PDB entry 5WG6 | X-ray diffraction, 3.90 A resolution | chains A and B

== Chain A ==
Molecule: Histone-lysine N-methyltransferase EZH2, Polycomb protein SUZ12 (E.C.2.1.1.43) chimera
From: Homo sapiens
Notes: EC 2.1.1.43
UniProtKB: chimeric construct of Q15910, Q15022: residues 2-195 from Q15910 (EZH2_HUMAN) positions 2-182 (offset varies); residues 196-420 from Q15910 (EZH2_HUMAN) positions 196-385 (offset varies); residues 421-2542 from Q15910 (EZH2_HUMAN) positions 421-746 (offset varies); residues 2543-2695 from Q15022 positions 543-695 (UniProt number = residue number - 2000)
Chain sequence (859 residues; row label = number of the first residue in the row; note: 1844 numbers in that range are skipped by the numbering (no residue carries them; nothing is unmodelled there); numbers below 1 keep their minus sign (Ser-7 is residue -7)):
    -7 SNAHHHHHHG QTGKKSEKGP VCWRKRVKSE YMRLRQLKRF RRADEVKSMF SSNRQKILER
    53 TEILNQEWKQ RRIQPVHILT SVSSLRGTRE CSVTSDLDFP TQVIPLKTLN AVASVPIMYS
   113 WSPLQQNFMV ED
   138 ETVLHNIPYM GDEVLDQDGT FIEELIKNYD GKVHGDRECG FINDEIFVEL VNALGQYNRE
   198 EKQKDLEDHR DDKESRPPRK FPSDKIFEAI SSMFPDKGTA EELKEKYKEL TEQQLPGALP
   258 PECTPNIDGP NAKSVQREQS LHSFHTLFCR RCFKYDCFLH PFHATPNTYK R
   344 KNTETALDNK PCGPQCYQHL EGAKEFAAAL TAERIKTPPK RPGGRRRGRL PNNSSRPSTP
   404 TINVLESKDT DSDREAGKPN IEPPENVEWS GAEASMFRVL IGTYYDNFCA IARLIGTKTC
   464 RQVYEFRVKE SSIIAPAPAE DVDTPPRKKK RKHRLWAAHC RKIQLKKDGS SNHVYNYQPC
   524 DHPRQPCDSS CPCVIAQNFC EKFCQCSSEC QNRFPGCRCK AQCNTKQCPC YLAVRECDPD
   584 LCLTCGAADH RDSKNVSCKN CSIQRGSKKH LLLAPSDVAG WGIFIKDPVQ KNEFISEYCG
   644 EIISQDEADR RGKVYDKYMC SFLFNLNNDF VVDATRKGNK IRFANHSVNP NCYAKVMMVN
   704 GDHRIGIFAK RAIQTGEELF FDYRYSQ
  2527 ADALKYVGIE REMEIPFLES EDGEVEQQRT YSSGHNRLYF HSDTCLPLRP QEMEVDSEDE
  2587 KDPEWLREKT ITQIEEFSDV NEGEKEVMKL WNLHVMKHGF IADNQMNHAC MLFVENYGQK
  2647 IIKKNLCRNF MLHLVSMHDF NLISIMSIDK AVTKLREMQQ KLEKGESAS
Not modelled in the structure: -7 to 30, 75-80, 138-260, 344-431, 473-516, 2527-2561, 2688-2695
Construct notes: expression tag (-7 to 1)
Curated features (UniProtKB/Swiss-Prot):
  - region: Lys39 to Val68 (Interaction with EED)
  - modified residue: Ser21 (Phosphoserine), Ser76 (Phosphoserine), Thr374 (Phosphothreonine), Thr380 (Phosphothreonine), Ser398 (Phosphoserine), Ser401 (Phosphoserine), Thr402 (Phosphothreonine), Thr487 (Phosphothreonine)
  - glycosylation: Ser75 (O-linked (GlcNAc) serine)
  - cross-link: Lys634 (Glycyl lysine isopeptide (Lys-Gly) (interchain with G-Cter in SUMO2))
Ion coordination: Zn2+ site 1: Cys286, Cys289, Cys294, His297; Zn2+ site 2: Cys452, Cys463; Zn2+ site 3: Cys523, Cys536, Cys543, Cys547; Zn2+ site 4: Cys523, His525, Cys530, Cys534; Zn2+ site 5: Cys530, Cys543, Cys549, Cys553; Zn2+ site 6: Cys560, Cys573, Cys580, Cys585; Zn2+ site 7: Cys560, Cys562, Cys566, Cys571; Zn2+ site 8: Cys566, Cys580, Cys588, Cys601
Residues lining bound ligands: A9G (1-[(2S)-butan-2-yl]-N-[(4,6-dimethyl-2-oxo-1,2-dihydropyridin-3-yl)methyl]-3-methyl-6-[6-(piperazin-1-yl)pyridin-3-yl]-1H-indole-4-carboxamide): Ile109, Met110, Tyr111, Gly623, Trp624, Val657, Tyr658, Tyr661, Cys663, Phe665, Thr678, Arg685, Phe686, Ala687, Asn688
From the paper describing this entry:
  - binding site for A9G: Ile109, Met110, Tyr111, Trp624, Tyr661 to Phe665
  - contacts within the chain: Cys663-Phe665
  - conformationally variable residues: Cys663

== Chain B ==
Molecule: Polycomb protein EED
From: Homo sapiens
UniProtKB: O75530 (EED_HUMAN); residue numbers follow UniProt; this construct covers 2-441
Chain sequence (442 residues; each row starts with the number of its first residue; numbering starts at 0):
     0 MSSEREVSTA PAGTDMPAAK KQKLSSDENS NPDLSGDEND DAVSIESGTN TERPDTPTNT
    60 PNAPGRKSWG KGKWKSKKCK YSFKCVNSLK EDHNQPLFGV QFNWHSKEGD PLVFATVGSN
   120 RVTLYECHSQ GEIRLLQSYV DADADENFYT CAWTYDSNTS HPLLAVAGSR GIIRIINPIT
   180 MQCIKHYVGH GNAINELKFH PRDPNLLLSV SKDHALRLWN IQTDTLVAIF GGVEGHRDEV
   240 LSADYDLLGE KIMSCGMDHS LKLWRINSKR MMNAIKESYD YNPNKTNRPF ISQKIHFPDF
   300 STRDIHRNYV DCVRWLGDLI LSKSCENAIV CWKPGKMEDD IDKIKPSESN VTILGRFDYS
   360 QCDIWYMRFS MDFWQKMLAL GNQVGKLYVW DLEVEDPHKA KCTTLTHHKC GAAIRQTSFS
   420 RDSSILIAVC DDASIWRWDR LR
Not modelled in the structure: 0-80, 395-399, 441
Construct notes: initiating methionine (0); expression tag (1)
Curated features (UniProtKB/Swiss-Prot):
  - modified residue: Ser2 (N-acetylserine), Ser34 (Phosphoserine), Thr55 (Phosphothreonine), Lys66 (N6,N6,N6-trimethyllysine), Lys197 (N6,N6,N6-trimethyllysine), Lys268 (N6,N6,N6-trimethyllysine), Lys284 (N6,N6,N6-trimethyllysine)
  - natural variant: Asn194 (N194S: In COGIS), Arg236 (R236G: In COGIS; R236T: In COGIS), His258 (H258Y: In COGIS), Arg302 (R302G: In COGIS; R302S: In COGIS)
  - mutagenesis: Phe97 (F97A: Abolishes binding to H3K27me3), Tyr148 (Y148A: Abolishes binding to H3K27me3), Ile193 (I193N: Impairs interaction with EZH2), Leu196 (L196P: Impairs interaction with EZH2), Ser300 to Thr301 (Impairs interaction with the matrix protein MA of HIV-1), His305 to Tyr308 (Impairs interaction with the matrix protein MA of HIV-1), Trp364 (W364A: Abolishes binding to H3K27me3; W364L: Abolishes binding to H3K27me3), Tyr365 (Y365A: Abolishes binding to H3K27me3)

== Chain A / chain B interface ==
Pairs across the interface (139; chain A residue first):
  Glu37(A) - Met336(B)
  Val38(A) - Leu353(B)  hydrophobic
  Met41(A) - Leu318(B)  hydrophobic
  Met41(A) - Lys332(B)
  Met41(A) - Met336(B)  hydrophobic
  Met41(A) - Leu353(B)  hydrophobic
  Asn45(A) - Leu315(B)  hydrogen bond (side chain-backbone)
  Asn45(A) - Asp317(B)  hydrogen bond (side chain-backbone)
  Asn45(A) - Leu318(B)
  Arg46(A) - Gln374(B)
  Arg46(A) - Leu391(B)  hydrogen bond (side chain-backbone)
  Arg46(A) - Glu392(B)  salt bridge
  Arg46(A) - Glu394(B)  salt bridge
  Lys48(A) - Asp317(B)  salt bridge
  Lys48(A) - Asp339(B)  salt bridge
  Ile49(A) - Leu315(B)
  Arg52(A) - Asp245(B)  salt bridge
  Arg52(A) - Leu247(B)
  Arg52(A) - Gly316(B)  hydrogen bond (side chain-backbone)
  Arg52(A) - Asp317(B)  salt bridge
  Thr53(A) - Phe372(B)  hydrogen bond (side chain-backbone)
  Thr53(A) - Trp373(B)
  Leu56(A) - Pro200(B)
  Leu56(A) - Leu246(B)
  Asn57(A) - Trp373(B)
  Asn57(A) - Arg420(B)  hydrogen bond
  Glu59(A) - Arg201(B)  salt bridge
  Trp60(A) - Trp103(B)
  Trp60(A) - Ser105(B)  hydrogen bond (side chain-backbone)
  Trp60(A) - Lys106(B)
  Trp60(A) - Glu107(B)
  Trp60(A) - Arg420(B)
  Lys61(A) - Glu107(B)
  Arg63(A) - Tyr154(B)  hydrogen bond
  Arg64(A) - Lys106(B)
  Arg64(A) - Ser159(B)  hydrogen bond (backbone-side chain)
  Ile65(A) - His104(B)
  Ile65(A) - Lys106(B)
  Ile65(A) - Tyr154(B)  hydrophobic
  Ile65(A) - Ser159(B)
  Gln66(A) - Ser159(B)  hydrogen bond (backbone-backbone)
  Gln66(A) - His160(B)
  Gln66(A) - Pro161(B)
  Pro67(A) - Asp109(B)
  Pro67(A) - Ile178(B)
  Val68(A) - Val112(B)  hydrophobic
  Val68(A) - Leu123(B)  hydrophobic
  Val68(A) - Glu125(B)
  Val68(A) - Leu135(B)
  Val68(A) - Pro177(B)  hydrophobic
  His69(A) - Gln136(B)  hydrogen bond (backbone-side chain)
  Ile70(A) - Arg133(B)
  Ile70(A) - Leu135(B)
  Leu71(A) - Leu135(B)
  Leu71(A) - Gln136(B)
  Leu71(A) - Met180(B)  hydrophobic
  Arg81(A) - Val139(B)
  Cys83(A) - Asp91(B)  hydrogen bond
  Cys83(A) - Arg120(B)
  Ser84(A) - Glu90(B)
  Ser84(A) - Asp91(B)  hydrogen bond (backbone-backbone)
  Val85(A) - Leu88(B)  hydrophobic
  Val85(A) - Lys89(B)
  Val85(A) - Tyr124(B)
  Val85(A) - Leu134(B)  hydrophobic
  Thr86(A) - Leu88(B)
  Thr86(A) - Lys89(B)  hydrogen bond (backbone-backbone)
  Ser87(A) - Ser87(B)
  Asp88(A) - Ser87(B)  hydrogen bond (backbone-backbone)
  Asp88(A) - Lys89(B)
  Asp88(A) - Lys408(B)  hydrogen bond (backbone-side chain)
  Leu89(A) - Ser87(B)
  Phe91(A) - Glu131(B)
  Gln94(A) - Ile132(B)  hydrogen bond (side chain-backbone)
  Gln94(A) - Arg133(B)
  Gln94(A) - Leu134(B)  hydrogen bond (side chain-backbone)
  Ile96(A) - Leu134(B)  hydrophobic
  Ile96(A) - Leu135(B)
  Ile96(A) - Gln136(B)
  Ile96(A) - Ser137(B)
  Leu98(A) - Arg120(B)
  Leu98(A) - Ser137(B)
  Lys99(A) - Ser137(B)  hydrogen bond (backbone-backbone)
  Lys99(A) - Tyr138(B)
  Lys99(A) - Val139(B)  hydrogen bond (backbone-backbone)
  Lys99(A) - Met180(B)
  Thr100(A) - Val139(B)
  Leu101(A) - Val139(B)  hydrogen bond (backbone-backbone)
  Leu101(A) - Ala141(B)
  Leu101(A) - Arg173(B)
  Leu101(A) - Ile175(B)  hydrophobic
  Asn102(A) - Arg173(B)  hydrogen bond (backbone-side chain)
  Ala103(A) - Ala141(B)  hydrophobic
  Val104(A) - Arg169(B)  hydrogen bond (backbone-side chain)
  Val104(A) - Ile171(B)  hydrophobic
  Val104(A) - Arg173(B)
  Val104(A) - His185(B)
  Val104(A) - Val187(B)  hydrophobic
  Ala105(A) - Val187(B)
  Ser106(A) - Arg169(B)  hydrogen bond
  Val107(A) - Gly188(B)
  Ile109(A) - Gly190(B)
  Ile109(A) - Asn191(B)
  Met110(A) - Gly190(B)  hydrogen bond (backbone-backbone)
  Met110(A) - Asp212(B)
  Tyr111(A) - Asn191(B)  hydrogen bond
  Tyr111(A) - Lys211(B)
  Tyr111(A) - His213(B)
  Ser112(A) - Asp212(B)  hydrogen bond (backbone-backbone)
  Ser112(A) - His213(B)
  Ser112(A) - Gly230(B)  hydrogen bond (side chain-backbone)
  Ser114(A) - Gly231(B)
  Ser114(A) - Val232(B)
  Ser114(A) - His295(B)
  Arg679(A) - Arg236(B)
  Lys680(A) - Val232(B)
  His2567(A) - Pro288(B)
  Asp2569(A) - Ile228(B)
  Asp2569(A) - Lys293(B)  salt bridge
  Thr2570(A) - Gly188(B)
  Thr2570(A) - Arg216(B)  hydrogen bond (backbone-side chain)
  Thr2570(A) - Leu225(B)
  Thr2570(A) - Ile228(B)
  Thr2570(A) - Ser291(B)
  Cys2571(A) - Gly188(B)
  Arg2575(A) - Tyr280(B)
  Arg2575(A) - Pro282(B)  hydrogen bond (side chain-backbone)
  Gln2577(A) - Asn286(B)
  Glu2578(A) - Asn286(B)
  Glu2578(A) - Arg287(B)
  Glu2578(A) - Pro288(B)
  Asp2582(A) - Arg287(B)  salt bridge
  Glu2590(A) - Arg269(B)  salt bridge
  Glu2590(A) - Lys293(B)
  Trp2591(A) - Val232(B)  hydrophobic
  Trp2591(A) - His295(B)
  Trp2591(A) - Phe296(B)
  Glu2594(A) - Phe296(B)
  Lys2595(A) - Phe296(B)
Interface residues without a listed pair, chain A (75 interface residues in all): Arg34, Lys39, Phe42, Ser43, Glu54, Ile55, Glu82, Pro97, Pro108, Pro115, Leu2572, Thr2598
Interface residues without a listed pair, chain B (97 interface residues in all): Val85, Asn86, Gln129, Gly130, Asp140, Trp152, Thr158, Cys182, His189, Trp218, Lys250, Thr285, Cys330, Lys375

== Overview ==
75 residues of chain A face 97 of chain B across their interface; the contacts include 30 hydrogen bonds and
10 salt bridges. Polar pairs include Arg46(A)-Glu392(B), Arg46(A)-Glu394(B) and Lys48(A)-Asp317(B). Chain A
binds compound A9G. The paper reports a binding site for A9G at Ile109(A), Met110(A) and Tyr111(A) among
others; conformational variability at Cys663(A).
Chain A is Histone-lysine N-methyltransferase EZH2, Polycomb protein SUZ12 (E.C.2.1.1.43) chimera and chain B
is Polycomb protein EED, both from Homo sapiens; the structure, Human Polycomb Repressive Complex 2 in complex
with GSK126 inhibitor, was determined by X-ray diffraction, deposited together with 5WF7, 5WFC and 5WFD.
